PDB entry 6P5C | X-ray diffraction, 2.20 A resolution | chains C and A of the 3 polymer chains in the assembly

== Chain C ==
Molecule: 9-nt DNA strand
Sequence (9 nucleotides; each row starts with the number of its first residue):
     6 GCGTGATCG

== Chain A ==
Name: DNA polymerase I
Organism: Geobacillus stearothermophilus
Notes: EC 2.7.7.7
UniProtKB: D9N168 (D9N168_GEOSE); residues 298-876 here correspond to UniProt positions 1-579 (UniProt number = residue number - 297)
Chain sequence (581 residues; numbered 296 to 876; the number before each row is that of its first residue):
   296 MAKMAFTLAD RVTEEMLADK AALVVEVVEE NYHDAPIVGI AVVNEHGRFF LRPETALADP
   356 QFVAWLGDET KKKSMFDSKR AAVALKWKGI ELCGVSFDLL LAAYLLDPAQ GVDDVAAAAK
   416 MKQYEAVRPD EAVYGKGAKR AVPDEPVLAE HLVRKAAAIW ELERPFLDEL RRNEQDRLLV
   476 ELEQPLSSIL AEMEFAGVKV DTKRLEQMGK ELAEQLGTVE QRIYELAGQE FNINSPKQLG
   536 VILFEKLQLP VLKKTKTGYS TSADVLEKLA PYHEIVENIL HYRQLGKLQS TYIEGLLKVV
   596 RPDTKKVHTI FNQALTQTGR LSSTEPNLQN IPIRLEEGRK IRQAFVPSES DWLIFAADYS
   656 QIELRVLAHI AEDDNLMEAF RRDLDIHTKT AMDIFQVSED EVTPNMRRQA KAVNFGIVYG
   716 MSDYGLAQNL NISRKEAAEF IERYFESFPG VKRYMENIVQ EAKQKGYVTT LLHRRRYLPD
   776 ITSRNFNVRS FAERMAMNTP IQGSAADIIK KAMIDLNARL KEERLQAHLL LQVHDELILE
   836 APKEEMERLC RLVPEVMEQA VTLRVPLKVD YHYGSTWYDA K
Differences from the reference sequence: initiating methionine (296); expression tag (297); conflict Asp598 (Ala301 in D9N168), Val713 (Pro416 in D9N168); engineered mutation Met716 (Ile419 in D9N168)

== Interface between chain C and chain A ==
Contacting residue pairs (37):
  DG6(C) - Arg615(A)  base contact
  DG6(C) - Tyr714(A)  stacking on the base
  DG6(C) - Phe786(A)  phosphate contact
  DG6(C) - Arg789(A)  salt bridge to the phosphate
  DG6(C) - Asn793(A)  sugar contact
  DG6(C) - Gln797(A)  hydrogen bond to the base
  DC7(C) - Gln612(A)  phosphate contact
  DC7(C) - Thr613(A)  sugar contact
  DC7(C) - Arg615(A)  hydrogen bond to the base
  DC7(C) - Arg771(A)  salt bridge to the phosphate
  DC7(C) - Phe786(A)  phosphate contact
  DC7(C) - Met790(A)  phosphate contact
  DC7(C) - Gln797(A)  hydrogen bond to the sugar
  DG8(C) - Leu610(A)  phosphate contact
  DG8(C) - Thr611(A)  phosphate contact
  DG8(C) - Gln612(A)  hydrogen bond to the phosphate
  DG8(C) - Ser617(A)  phosphate contact
  DG8(C) - Asn625(A)  base contact
  DT9(C) - Leu610(A)  phosphate contact
  DT9(C) - Ser617(A)  hydrogen bond to the phosphate
  DT9(C) - Ser618(A)  sugar contact
  DT9(C) - Thr619(A)  sugar contact
  DT9(C) - Asn622(A)  hydrogen bond to the sugar
  DT9(C) - Asn625(A)  base contact
  DG10(C) - Lys582(A)  base contact
  DG10(C) - Thr619(A)  phosphate contact
  DG10(C) - Glu620(A)  hydrogen bond to the phosphate
  DA11(C) - Ser585(A)  phosphate contact
  DA11(C) - Thr586(A)  sugar contact
  DT12(C) - Asn529(A)  phosphate contact
  DT12(C) - Ser585(A)  hydrogen bond to the phosphate
  DC13(C) - Asn527(A)  hydrogen bond to the phosphate
  DC13(C) - Asn529(A)  sugar contact
  DC13(C) - Ser530(A)  phosphate contact
  DC13(C) - Pro531(A)  phosphate contact
  DG14(C) - Ser530(A)  hydrogen bond to the phosphate
  DG14(C) - Lys532(A)  phosphate contact

== Summary ==
9 residues of chain C and 26 residues of chain A are in contact; the contacts include 10 hydrogen bonds, 2
salt bridges and 1 aromatic stacking contact. Polar pairs include DG6(C)-Gln797(A), DC7(C)-Arg615(A) and
DC7(C)-Gln797(A).
Chain C is a 9-nt DNA strand and chain A is DNA polymerase I (Geobacillus stearothermophilus); the structure,
Bacillus Fragment DNA polymerase mutant I716M, was determined by X-ray diffraction.
